Entry 4CYE (X-ray diffraction, 3.20 A resolution); this record covers chain A.

[Chain A]
Molecule: Focal adhesion kinase 1
Organism: Gallus gallus
Notes: EC 2.7.10.2; fragment: ferm, residues 31-405
UniProtKB: Q00944 (FAK1_CHICK); residues 31-405 here = UniProt positions 31-405
Amino-acid sequence (375 residues; row label = number of the first residue in the row):
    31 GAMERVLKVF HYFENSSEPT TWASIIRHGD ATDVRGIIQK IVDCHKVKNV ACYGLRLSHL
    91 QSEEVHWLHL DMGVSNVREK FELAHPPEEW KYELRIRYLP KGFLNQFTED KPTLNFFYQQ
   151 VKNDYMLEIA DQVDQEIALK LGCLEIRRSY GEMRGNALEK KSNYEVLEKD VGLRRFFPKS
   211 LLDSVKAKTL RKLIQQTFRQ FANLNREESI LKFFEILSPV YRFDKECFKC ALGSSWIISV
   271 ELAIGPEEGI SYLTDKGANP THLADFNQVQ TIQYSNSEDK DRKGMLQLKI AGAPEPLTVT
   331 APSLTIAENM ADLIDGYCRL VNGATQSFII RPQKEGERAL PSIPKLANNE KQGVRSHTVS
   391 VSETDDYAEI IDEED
Unresolved in the structure: 31-32, 363-405
Swiss-Prot annotation at these positions:
  - modified residue: Tyr397 (Phosphotyrosine)
  - mutagenesis: Asp395 (D395A: Abolishes interaction with PIK3R1)
What the authors report for this chain:
  - mutagenesis - Y180A/M183A (2.5-fold): increased binding to PI(4,5)P2
  - self-association interface (contacts with another copy of this molecule): Trp266, Leu327 (proposed by the authors, not directly observed)
  - post-translational modification sites: Tyr397

[Summary]
UniProt lists one mutagenesis site. The paper reports that Y180A/M183A increase binding to PI(4,5)P2; a
modification site at Tyr397.
Chain A is Focal adhesion kinase 1 (Gallus gallus); the structure, Crystal structure of avian FAK FERM domain
FAK31-405 at 3.2A, was determined by X-ray diffraction (same publication as 3ZDT).
